PDB entry 2XVC | X-ray diffraction, 2.15 A resolution | chains A and B

== Chain A ==
Protein: Escrt-III
From: Sulfolobus solfataricus
Notes: fragment: winged-helix domain, residues 210-259
UniProt: Q97ZJ6 (Q97ZJ6_SULSO); residues 210-259 here = UniProt positions 210-259
Chain sequence (59 residues; numbered 201 to 259; the number before each row is that of its first residue):
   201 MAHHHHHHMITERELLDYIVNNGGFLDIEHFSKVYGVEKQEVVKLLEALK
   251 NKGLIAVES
Unresolved in the structure: 201-203
Sequence notes: expression tag (201-209)
Ion coordination: Cd2+ site 1: His-205, His-208, Glu-258; Cd2+ site 2: His-206, Glu-238

== Chain B ==
Protein: Cdva, SSO0911
UniProt: Q97ZJ5 (Q97ZJ5_SULSO); residue numbers follow UniProt; this construct covers 251-265
Chain sequence (15 residues; each row starts with the number of its first residue):
   251 SEIPLPIPVKVINTL
Unresolved in the structure: 251-252

== Interface between chain A and chain B ==
Residue-residue contacts - 39 pairs, chain A then chain B:
  Ile-219(A) / Val-259(B)  hydrophobic
  Val-220(A) / Ile-257(B)  hydrophobic
  Gly-224(A) / Pro-258(B)
  Gly-224(A) / Val-259(B)
  Gly-224(A) / Lys-260(B)  hydrogen bond (backbone-backbone)
  Phe-225(A) / Lys-260(B)
  Phe-225(A) / Ile-262(B)  hydrophobic
  Leu-226(A) / Lys-260(B)  hydrogen bond (backbone-backbone)
  Leu-226(A) / Val-261(B)
  Leu-226(A) / Ile-262(B)  hydrogen bond (backbone-backbone)
  Asp-227(A) / Ile-262(B)
  Asp-227(A) / Asn-263(B)  hydrogen bond
  Ile-228(A) / Val-261(B)  hydrophobic
  Ile-228(A) / Ile-262(B)  hydrogen bond (backbone-backbone)
  Ile-228(A) / Asn-263(B)
  Ile-228(A) / Thr-264(B)
  Glu-229(A) / Asn-263(B)  hydrogen bond (backbone-backbone)
  Lys-239(A) / Asn-263(B)  hydrogen bond (side chain-backbone)
  Lys-239(A) / Thr-264(B)
  Lys-239(A) / Leu-265(B)
  Leu-246(A) / Val-261(B)  hydrophobic
  Gly-253(A) / Pro-256(B)
  Leu-254(A) / Pro-254(B)  hydrophobic
  Leu-254(A) / Pro-256(B)
  Leu-254(A) / Ile-257(B)  hydrogen bond (backbone-backbone)
  Ile-255(A) / Pro-256(B)
  Ile-255(A) / Ile-257(B)
  Ile-255(A) / Val-259(B)  hydrophobic
  Ala-256(A) / Pro-256(B)  hydrophobic
  Ala-256(A) / Ile-257(B)  hydrogen bond (backbone-backbone)
  Ala-256(A) / Pro-258(B)
  Ala-256(A) / Val-259(B)  hydrogen bond (backbone-backbone)
  Val-257(A) / Val-259(B)
  Glu-258(A) / Pro-258(B)
  Glu-258(A) / Val-259(B)  hydrogen bond (backbone-backbone)
  Glu-258(A) / Lys-260(B)
  Glu-258(A) / Val-261(B)  hydrogen bond (backbone-backbone)
  Ser-259(A) / Lys-260(B)
  Ser-259(A) / Val-261(B)
Other interface residues (no listed pair), chain A (18 interface residues in all): Leu-216
Other interface residues (no listed pair), chain B (12 interface residues in all): Leu-255
Interface features reported in the paper:
  - residue pairs: Glu-258(A)/Lys-260(B)
  - interface residues, chain B: Ile-257(B), Val-259(B), Val-261(B)

== Summary ==
18 residues of chain A and 12 residues of chain B are in contact, with 12 hydrogen bonds. Polar pairs include
Asp-227(A)/Asn-263(B), Lys-239(A)/Asn-263(B) and Gly-224(A)/Lys-260(B). The paper describes a contact between
Glu-258(A) and Lys-260(B). The Cd2+ site 1 is built by His-205(A), His-208(A) and Glu-258(A). From the paper:
interface residues Ile-257(B), Val-259(B) and Val-261(B).
Chain A is Escrt-III (Sulfolobus solfataricus) and chain B is Cdva, SSO0911; the structure, Molecular and
structural basis of ESCRT-III recruitment to membranes during archaeal cell division, was determined by X-ray
diffraction.
